PDB entry 8X2X | electron microscopy, 3.80 A resolution | chains J and A of the 14 polymer chains in the assembly

[Chain J]
Molecule: 146-nt DNA strand
Sequence (146 nucleotides; each row starts with the number of its first residue):
   147 ATCAATATCCACCTGCAGATTCTACCAAAAGTGTATTTGGAAACTGCTCC
   197 ATCAAAAGGCATGTTCAGCGGAATTCCGCTGAACATGCCTTTTGATGGAG
   247 CAGTTTCCAAATACACTTTTGGTAGAATCTGCAGGTGGATATTGAT

[Chain A]
Name: Histone H3
Organism: Saccharomyces cerevisiae
UniProtKB: A0A6A5Q536 (A0A6A5Q536_YEASX); residues 0-135 here correspond to UniProt positions 1-136 (UniProt number = residue number + 1)
Sequence (136 residues; row label = number of the first residue in the row; numbering starts at 0):
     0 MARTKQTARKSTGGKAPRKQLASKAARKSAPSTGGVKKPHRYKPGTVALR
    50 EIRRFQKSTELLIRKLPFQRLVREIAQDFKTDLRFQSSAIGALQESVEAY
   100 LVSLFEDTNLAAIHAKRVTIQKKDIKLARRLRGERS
Not modelled in the structure: 0-37, 135

[Interface between chain J and chain A]
Contacting residue pairs (20; chain J residue first):
  DT152(J) - Tyr41(A)  hydrogen bond to the sugar
  DA153(J) - Arg49(A)  salt bridge to the phosphate
  DT154(J) - Arg49(A)  salt bridge to the phosphate
  DT154(J) - Arg52(A)  salt bridge to the phosphate
  DT154(J) - Arg53(A)  salt bridge to the phosphate
  DC155(J) - Arg52(A)  salt bridge to the phosphate
  DA228(J) - Gly44(A)  phosphate contact
  DA229(J) - Arg40(A)  hydrogen bond to the phosphate
  DA229(J) - Gly44(A)  hydrogen bond to the phosphate
  DA229(J) - Thr45(A)  phosphate contact
  DA229(J) - Val46(A)  phosphate contact
  DA229(J) - Ala47(A)  hydrogen bond to the phosphate
  DA229(J) - Glu50(A)  phosphate contact
  DC230(J) - Arg40(A)  salt bridge to the phosphate
  DT237(J) - Arg63(A)  phosphate contact
  DT237(J) - Pro66(A)  phosphate contact
  DT237(J) - Arg69(A)  salt bridge to the phosphate
  DT238(J) - Arg63(A)  salt bridge to the phosphate
  DT238(J) - Lys64(A)  phosphate contact
  DT238(J) - Leu65(A)  hydrogen bond to the phosphate
Other interface residues (no listed pair), chain J (12 interface residues in all): DA151, DA231, DG244
Other interface residues (no listed pair), chain A (18 interface residues in all): Pro38, Pro43, Arg83

[In short]
Chain J and chain A form an interface of 12 and 18 residues respectively, with 5 hydrogen bonds and 8 salt
bridges. Polar contacts include DT152(J)-Tyr41(A), DA229(J)-Arg40(A) and DA229(J)-Gly44(A).
Here chain J is a 146-nt DNA strand and chain A is Histone H3 (Saccharomyces cerevisiae). Entry 8X2X (The
piccolo NuA4 bound to the H2A.Z nucleosome complex at pre-H4-acetylation state) was determined by electron
microscopy, deposited together with 8X2Y, 8X2Z, 8X30, 8X31 and 8X32.
